Entry 6A5L (electron microscopy, 5.60 A resolution (low resolution: residue-level contacts below are approximate; hydrogen-bond / salt-bridge calls are withheld)); this record covers chains T and e of the 25 polymer chains in the assembly.

[Chain T]
Molecule: 198-nt DNA strand
Sequence (198 nucleotides; row label = number of the first residue in the row; numbers below 1 keep their minus sign (DA-72 is residue -72)):
   -72 ATCAGAATCC CGGTGCCGAG GCCGCTCAAT TGGTCGTAGA CAGCTCTAGC ACCGCTTAAA
   -12 CGCACGTACG CGCTGTCCCC CGCGTTTTAA CCGCCAAGGG GATTACACCC AAGACACCAG
    48 GCACGAGACA GAAAAAAACA ACGAAAACGG CCACCACCCA AACACACCAA ACACAAGAGC
   108 TAATTGACTG ACGTAAGC
Unresolved in the structure: 54-125

[Chain e]
Protein: Histone H3.3
Organism: Homo sapiens
Reference sequence: P84243 (H33_HUMAN); residues 0-135 here correspond to UniProt positions 1-136 (UniProt number = residue number + 1)
Sequence (139 residues; each row starts with the number of its first residue; numbers below 1 keep their minus sign (Gly-3 is residue -3)):
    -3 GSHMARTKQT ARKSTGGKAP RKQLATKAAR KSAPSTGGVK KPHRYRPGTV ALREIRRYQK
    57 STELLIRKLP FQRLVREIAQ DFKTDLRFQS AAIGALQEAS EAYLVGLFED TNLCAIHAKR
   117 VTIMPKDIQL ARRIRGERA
Unresolved in the structure: -3 to 38
Construct notes: expression tag (-3 to -1)
UniProt features mapped onto this chain:
  - site: Ser31 (Interaction with ZMYND11)
  - modified residue: Arg2 (Asymmetric dimethylarginine), Thr3 (Phosphothreonine), Lys4 (Allysine), Gln5 (5-glutamyl dopamine), Thr6 (Phosphothreonine), Arg8 (Citrulline), Lys9 (N6,N6,N6-trimethyllysine), Ser10 (ADP-ribosylserine), Thr11 (Phosphothreonine), Lys14 (N6-(2-hydroxyisobutyryl)lysine), Arg17 (Asymmetric dimethylarginine), Lys18 (N6-(2-hydroxyisobutyryl)lysine), Lys23 (N6-(2-hydroxyisobutyryl)lysine), Arg26 (Citrulline), Lys27 (N6,N6,N6-trimethyllysine), Ser28 (ADP-ribosylserine), Ser31 (Phosphoserine), Lys36 (N6,N6,N6-trimethyllysine), Lys37 (N6-methyllysine), Tyr41 (Phosphotyrosine) and 9 more in UniProt
  - lipidation: Lys18 (N6-decanoyllysine)

[Interface between chain T and chain e]
Residue-residue contacts (17; chain T residue first):
  DA-67(T) with Tyr41(e)
  DA-66(T) with Tyr41(e); Arg49(e)
  DT-65(T) with Arg49(e)
  DC8(T) with Pro43(e)
  DG9(T) with Arg40(e); Pro43(e); Gly44(e); Thr45(e); Val46(e); Ala47(e)
  DC10(T) with Arg40(e); Tyr41(e)
  DA17(T) with Leu65(e); Pro66(e); Arg69(e)
  DC18(T) with Leu65(e)
Interface residues without a listed pair, chain T (11 interface residues in all): DC-64, DC-2, DA16
Interface residues without a listed pair, chain e (14 interface residues in all): His39, Lys56, Lys115

[Overview]
11 residues of chain T face 14 of chain e across their interface.
Chain T is a 198-nt DNA strand and chain e is Histone H3.3 (Homo sapiens); the structure, RNA polymerase II
elongation complex stalled at SHL(-1) of the nucleosome, with foreign DNA, was determined by electron
microscopy together with 6A5O, 6A5P, 6A5R, 6A5T, 6A5U and 6INQ from the same study.
